Entry 8UVA (electron microscopy, 2.80 A resolution); this record covers chains A and C of the 4 polymer chains in the assembly.

== Chain A (and C) ==
Protein: CTP synthase
Source organism: Mycobacterium tuberculosis
Notes: chain C of this document is another copy of the same molecule, construct and numbering; everything in this record applies to it too
UniProt: A0A045H225 (A0A045H225_MYCTX); residue numbers follow UniProt; this construct covers 1-586
Chain sequence (592 residues; numbered 1 to 592; the number before each row is that of its first residue):
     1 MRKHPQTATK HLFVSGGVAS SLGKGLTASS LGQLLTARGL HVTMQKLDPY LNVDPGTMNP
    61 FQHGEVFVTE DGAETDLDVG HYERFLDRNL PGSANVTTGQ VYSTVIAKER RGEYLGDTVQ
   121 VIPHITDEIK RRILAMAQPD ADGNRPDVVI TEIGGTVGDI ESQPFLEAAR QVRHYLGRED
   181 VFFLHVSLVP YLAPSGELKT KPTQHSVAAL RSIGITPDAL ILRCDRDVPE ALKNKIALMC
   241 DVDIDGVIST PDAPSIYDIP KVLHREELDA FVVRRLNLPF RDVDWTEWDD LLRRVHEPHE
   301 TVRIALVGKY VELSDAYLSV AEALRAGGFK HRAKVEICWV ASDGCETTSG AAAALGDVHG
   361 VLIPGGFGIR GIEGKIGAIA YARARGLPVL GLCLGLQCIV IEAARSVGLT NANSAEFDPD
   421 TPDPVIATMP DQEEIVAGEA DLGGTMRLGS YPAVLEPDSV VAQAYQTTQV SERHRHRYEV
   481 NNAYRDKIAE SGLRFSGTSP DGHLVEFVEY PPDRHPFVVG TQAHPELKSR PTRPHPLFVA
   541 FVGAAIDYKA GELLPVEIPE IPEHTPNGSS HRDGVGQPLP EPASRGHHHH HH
Disordered / not traced: 1-4, 430-442, 553-592
Sequence notes: expression tag (587-592)
Ligand contacts:
  - glutamine (GLN): Gly-365, Gly-366, Phe-367, Cys-393, Leu-394, Gln-397, Glu-416, Arg-475, His-476, Arg-477, Tyr-478, His-524
  - UTP (uridine 5'-triphosphate), molecule 1: Ser-20, Lys-24, Lys-46, Asp-48, Pro-49, Tyr-50, Gly-154, Gly-155, Asp-159, Glu-161
  - UTP, molecule 2: Leu-198, Lys-199, Thr-200, Lys-201, Gln-204, Lys-235
  - XMW (N-[(4M)-4-(pyridin-2-yl)-1,3-thiazol-2-yl]-2H-[1,3]dioxolo[4,5-f][1,3]benzothiazol-6-amine): Leu-22, Gly-23, Leu-26, Thr-27, Ile-221, Arg-223, Thr-250, Pro-251, Asp-252, Ala-253, Pro-254, Ser-255, Ile-256, Ile-259, Asp-315, Leu-318
Reported in the primary citation:
  - binding site for XMW: Arg-223, Ala-253
  - mutagenesis - P194S (10-fold), H264R (2-fold): decreased catalytic activity
  - mutagenesis - P194S: unchanged catalytic activity on CTP

== Interface between chain A and chain C ==
Contacting residue pairs - 26 pairs, chain A then chain C:
  Val-18(A) with Lys-201(C); Pro-202(C)
  Ser-20(A) with Leu-192(C); Lys-199(C)
  Ser-21(A) with Leu-192(C); Glu-197(C), hydrogen bond; Lys-199(C), hydrogen bond
  Thr-156(A) with His-205(C)
  Gly-158(A) with His-205(C)
  Asp-159(A) with Lys-201(C), salt bridge; His-205(C), salt bridge
  Leu-188(A) with Leu-192(C), hydrophobic
  Leu-192(A) with Ser-20(C); Ser-21(C); Leu-188(C), hydrophobic
  Pro-194(A) with Asp-252(C)
  Glu-197(A) with Ser-21(C), hydrogen bond
  Lys-199(A) with Ser-20(C); Ser-21(C), hydrogen bond
  Lys-201(A) with Val-18(C); Asp-159(C), salt bridge
  Pro-202(A) with Val-18(C)
  His-205(A) with Thr-156(C); Gly-158(C); Asp-159(C), salt bridge
  Asp-252(A) with Pro-194(C)
Interface residues without a listed pair, chain A (21 interface residues in all): Ala-19, Leu-22, Val-157, Pro-190, Ser-195, Arg-223
Interface residues without a listed pair, chain C (21 interface residues in all): Ala-19, Leu-22, Val-157, Pro-190, Ser-195, Arg-223

== Summary ==
Chain A and chain C each contribute 21 residues to their interface, with 4 hydrogen bonds and 4 salt bridges.
Polar pairs include Asp-159(A)/Lys-201(C), Asp-159(A)/His-205(C) and Ser-21(A)/Glu-197(C). Bound to chain A:
glutamine, compound XMW and UTP. From the paper: a binding site for XMW at Arg-223(A) and Ala-253(A); P194S
and H264R of chain A reduce catalytic activity.
Chain A and chain C are both CTP synthase (Mycobacterium tuberculosis); the structure, M. tuberculosis CTP
synthase bound to inhibitor GSK735826A, was determined by electron microscopy, deposited together with 8UV4,
8UV8 and 8UV9.
